7DN4 - chains B and C of the 6 polymer chains in the assembly; structure by X-ray diffraction, 2.84 A resolution.

== Chain B (and C) ==
Molecule: Nucleosome-remodeling factor subunit BPTF
From: Homo sapiens
Notes: fragment: Bromodoamin and PHD finger; chain C of this document is another copy of the same molecule, construct and numbering; everything in this record applies to it too
UniProt: Q12830 (BPTF_HUMAN); residues 2791-2911 here correspond to UniProt positions 2917-3037 (UniProt number = residue number + 126)
Sequence (123 residues; each row starts with the number of its first residue):
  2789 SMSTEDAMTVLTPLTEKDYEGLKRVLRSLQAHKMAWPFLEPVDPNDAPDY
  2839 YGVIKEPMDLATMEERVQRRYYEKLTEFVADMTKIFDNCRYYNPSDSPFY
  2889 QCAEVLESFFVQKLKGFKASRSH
Not modelled in the structure: 2789-2793
Construct notes: expression tag (2789-2790)
Ligand contacts: JC3 (3-methyl-2-[[(3R,5R)-1-methyl-5-phenyl-piperidin-3-yl]amino]-6,7-dihydro-5H-cyclopenta[d]pyrimidin-4-one): Trp2824, Pro2825, Phe2826, Pro2829, Val2830, Asp2831, Asp2834, Ala2835, Tyr2838, Cys2877, Tyr2880, Asn2881, Phe2887

== Interface between chain B and chain C ==
Contacting residue pairs (15):
  Pro2832(B) - Pro2832(C)
  Asn2833(B) - Asn2833(C)  hydrogen bond
  Pro2836(B) - Pro2832(C)  hydrophobic
  Pro2836(B) - Pro2836(C)
  Pro2836(B) - Tyr2839(C)
  Pro2836(B) - Gly2840(C)
  Asp2837(B) - Tyr2839(C)
  Asp2837(B) - Gly2840(C)
  Tyr2839(B) - Pro2836(C)  hydrophobic
  Tyr2839(B) - Asp2837(C)
  Gly2840(B) - Pro2836(C)
  Gly2840(B) - Asp2837(C)
  Gly2840(B) - Gly2840(C)
  Gly2840(B) - Val2841(C)
  Val2841(B) - Gly2840(C)

== In short ==
The chain B/chain C interface involves 7 residues from each chain; the contacts include 1 hydrogen bond. Its
one hydrogen-bonded contact is Asn2833(B)-Asn2833(C). Chain B binds compound JC3.
Both chains are Nucleosome-remodeling factor subunit BPTF (Homo sapiens). Entry 7DN4 (The crystal structure of
Cpd8 in complex with BPTF bromodomain) was determined by X-ray diffraction, deposited together with 7DMY.
